6UYX - chains A and B; structure by X-ray diffraction, 1.70 A resolution.

[Chain A]
Molecule: Small ubiquitin-related modifier 1
Source organism: Homo sapiens
Reference sequence: P63165 (SUMO1_HUMAN); residues 17-97 here = UniProt positions 17-97
Amino-acid sequence (83 residues; each row starts with the number of its first residue):
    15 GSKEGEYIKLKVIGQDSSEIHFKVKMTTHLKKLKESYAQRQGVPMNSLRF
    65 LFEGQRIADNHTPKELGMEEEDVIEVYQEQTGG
Disordered / not traced: 15-18, 96-97
Modified residues: Lys37 (N(6)-acetyllysine; ALY)
Construct notes: expression tag (15-16); engineered mutation Ala52 (Cys in P63165)

[Chain B]
Molecule: phosphorylated DAXX
Source organism: Homo sapiens
Amino-acid sequence (17 residues; row label = number of the first residue in the row):
     3 GSGEAEERIIVLSDSDY
Disordered / not traced: 3-6, 17-19
Modified residues: Ser15 (phosphoserine; SEP); Ser17 (phosphoserine; SEP)

[Interface between chain A and chain B]
Contacting residue pairs - 24 pairs, chain A then chain B:
  Lys23(A) with Glu9(B), salt bridge; Ile11(B)
  Ser32(A) with Arg10(B)
  Glu33(A) with Arg10(B), hydrogen bond (backbone-side chain)
  Ile34(A) with Arg10(B); Ile12(B), hydrophobic
  His35(A) with Glu9(B), salt bridge; Arg10(B), hydrogen bond (backbone-backbone); Ile11(B); Ile12(B), hydrogen bond (backbone-backbone)
  Phe36(A) with Ile12(B); Leu14(B), hydrophobic
  Lys37(A) with Ile11(B); Ile12(B), hydrogen bond (backbone-backbone); Val13(B); Leu14(B), hydrogen bond (backbone-backbone)
  Val38(A) with Leu14(B), hydrophobic
  Lys39(A) with Asp16(B)
  Thr41(A) with Asp16(B), hydrogen bond
  Thr42(A) with Asp16(B), hydrogen bond
  Lys46(A) with Leu14(B); Ser15(B)
  Leu47(A) with Leu14(B), hydrophobic
  Arg54(A) with Ile12(B)
Other interface residues (no listed pair), chain A (17 interface residues in all): Tyr21, His43, Ser50

[Overview]
Chain A and chain B form an interface of 17 and 8 residues respectively; the contacts include 7 hydrogen bonds
and 2 salt bridges. Polar pairs include Lys23(A)-Glu9(B), His35(A)-Glu9(B) and Glu33(A)-Arg10(B).
Here chain A is Small ubiquitin-related modifier 1 and chain B is phosphorylated DAXX, both from Homo sapiens.
Entry 6UYX (Crystal structure of K37-acetylated SUMO1 in complex with phosphorylated DAXX) was determined by
X-ray diffraction (same publication as 6UYO, 6UYP, 6UYQ, 6UYR, 6UYS, 6UYT and 4 further entries).
